2MFH - chains B and C of the 4 polymer chains in the assembly; structure by solution NMR.

Chain B:
Molecule: RsmZ(36-44) RNA
Sequence (9 nucleotides; each row starts with the number of its first residue):
    36 UCAGGACAU

Chain C:
Name: Carbon storage regulator homolog
Source organism: Pseudomonas fluorescens
UniProt: Q5MXB2 (Q5MXB2_PSEFL); residues 1-59 here = UniProt positions 1-59
Chain sequence (70 residues; numbered 1 to 70; the number before each row is that of its first residue):
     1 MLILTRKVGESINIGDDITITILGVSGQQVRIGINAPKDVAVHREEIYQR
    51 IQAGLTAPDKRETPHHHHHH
Disordered / not traced: 60-70
Construct notes: expression tag (60-70)

How chain B and chain C interact:
Pairs across the interface - 19 pairs, chain B then chain C:
  U36(B) with Ser26(C), base contact
  C37(B) with Gln29(C), base contact; Arg44(C), base contact
  A38(B) with Arg44(C), base contact; Ile47(C), sugar contact
  G39(B) with Val42(C), base contact; His43(C), base contact; Arg44(C), base contact; Ile47(C), base contact
  G40(B) with Ala36(C), base contact; Pro37(C), base contact; Lys38(C), sugar contact; Val40(C), base contact; Ala41(C), base contact; Val42(C), base contact; His43(C), base contact
  C42(B) with Leu23(C), base contact
  A43(B) with Arg31(C), sugar contact
  U44(B) with Arg31(C), phosphate contact
Interface residues without a listed pair, chain C (14 interface residues in all): Thr21

Overview:
The interface between chain B and chain C involves 8 residues on one side and 14 on the other.
Here chain B is RsmZ(36-44) RNA and chain C is Carbon storage regulator homolog (Pseudomonas fluorescens).
Entry 2MFH (Csr/Rsm protein-RNA recognition - A molecular affinity ruler: RsmZ(36-44)/RsmE(dimer) 2:1 complex)
was determined by solution NMR, deposited together with 2MFC, 2MFE, 2MFF and 2MFG.
